8I4W - chains B and E of the 4 polymer chains in the assembly; structure by electron microscopy, 6.01 A resolution (low resolution: residue-level contacts below are approximate; hydrogen-bond / salt-bridge calls are withheld).

== Chain B ==
Molecule: Structural maintenance of chromosomes protein 6
Source organism: Saccharomyces cerevisiae S288C
UniProt: Q12749 (SMC6_YEAST); numbering as in UniProt (aligned over 1-1114)
Chain sequence (1114 residues; each row starts with the number of its first residue):
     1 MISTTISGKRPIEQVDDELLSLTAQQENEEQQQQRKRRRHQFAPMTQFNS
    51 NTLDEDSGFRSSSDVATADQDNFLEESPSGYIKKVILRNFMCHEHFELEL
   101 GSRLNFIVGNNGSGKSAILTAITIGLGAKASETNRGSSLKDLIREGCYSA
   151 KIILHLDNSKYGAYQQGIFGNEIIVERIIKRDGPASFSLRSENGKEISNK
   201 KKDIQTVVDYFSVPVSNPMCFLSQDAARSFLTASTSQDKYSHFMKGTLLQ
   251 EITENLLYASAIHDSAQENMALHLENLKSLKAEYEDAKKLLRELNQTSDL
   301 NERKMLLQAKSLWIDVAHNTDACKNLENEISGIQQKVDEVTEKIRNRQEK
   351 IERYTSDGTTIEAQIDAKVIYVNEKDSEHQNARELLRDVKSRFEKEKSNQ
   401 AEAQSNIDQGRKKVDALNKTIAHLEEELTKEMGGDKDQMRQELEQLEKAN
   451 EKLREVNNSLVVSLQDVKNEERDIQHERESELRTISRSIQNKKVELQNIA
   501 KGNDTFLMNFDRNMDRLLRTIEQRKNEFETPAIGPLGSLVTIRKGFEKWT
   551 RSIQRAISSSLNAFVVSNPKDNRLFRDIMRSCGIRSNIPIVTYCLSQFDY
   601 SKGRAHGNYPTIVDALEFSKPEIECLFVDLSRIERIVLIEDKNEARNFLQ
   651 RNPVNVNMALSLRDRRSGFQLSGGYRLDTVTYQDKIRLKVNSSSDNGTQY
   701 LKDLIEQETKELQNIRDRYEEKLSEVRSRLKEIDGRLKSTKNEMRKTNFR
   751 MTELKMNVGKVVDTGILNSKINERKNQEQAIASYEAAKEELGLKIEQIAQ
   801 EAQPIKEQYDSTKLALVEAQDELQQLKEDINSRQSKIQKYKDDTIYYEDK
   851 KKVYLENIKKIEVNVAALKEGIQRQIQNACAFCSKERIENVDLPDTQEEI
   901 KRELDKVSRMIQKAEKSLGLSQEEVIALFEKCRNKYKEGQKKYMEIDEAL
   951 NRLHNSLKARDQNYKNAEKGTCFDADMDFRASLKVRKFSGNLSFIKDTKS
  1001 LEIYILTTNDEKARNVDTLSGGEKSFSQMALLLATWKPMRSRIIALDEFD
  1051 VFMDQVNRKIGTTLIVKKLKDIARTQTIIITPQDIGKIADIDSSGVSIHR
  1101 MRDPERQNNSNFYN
Not modelled in the structure: 1-11, 47-73, 299-913, 1105-1114
Swiss-Prot annotation at these positions:
  - motif: Arg35 to Arg39 (Nuclear localization signal)
  - binding site (ATP): Gly109 to Ser116

== Chain E ==
Molecule: Non-structural maintenance of chromosome element 5
Source organism: Saccharomyces cerevisiae S288C
UniProt: Q03718 (NSE5_YEAST); residues 1-556 here = UniProt positions 1-556
Chain sequence (556 residues; each row starts with the number of its first residue):
     1 MDGALINSVLYVSPRNGAHYFVELTEKHLLAFEMLNSMCLLENYDHVLLF
    51 LECQFGKSHNLAVIPFDIILVLFTLSTLSEYYKEPILRANDPYNTSRETL
   101 SRRALKLLQKYLAILKEFDSEQYNLYDLELLRCQFFLAIDTLTPKKQKWG
   151 FDRFRRTKSESGVTYRQNASVDPELDQAKTFKNPYRSYISCLEQRNTILG
   201 NRLLNLKLNEPGEFINMILWTLSNSLQESTPLFLSSHEIWMPLLEILIDL
   251 FSCRQDYFIQHEVAQNVSKSLFVQRLSESPLAVFFESLNTRNFANRFSEY
   301 VFLNCDYKLPSDNYATPVHPVYNGENTIVDTYIPTIKCSPLYKSQKSLAL
   351 RRKLIGSCFKLLLRVPDGHRLITPRIVADDVIQGISRTLASFNDILQFKK
   401 FFMTENLSQESYFIPLLAEGTLSEILKDTQECVVILTLVENLSDGVSFCN
   451 EVIGLVKSKCFAFTEQCSQASYEEAVLNIEKCDVCLLVLLRYLLHLIGTE
   501 AILDAKEQLEMLHAIEKNDSGRRQWAKALNLGNDPPLLYPIVSQMFGVHD
   551 KSVIIE
Not modelled in the structure: 1, 151-178

== Interface between chain B and chain E ==
Residue-residue contacts (29):
  Gln962(B) with Pro92(E); Tyr93(E)
  Lys965(B) with Pro92(E)
  Lys969(B) with Leu41(E); Glu42(E)
  Phe973(B) with Met34(E); Ser37(E); Met38(E)
  Asp976(B) with Ser37(E)
  Met977(B) with Leu30(E); Met34(E)
  Arg980(B) with Glu33(E); Leu40(E)
  Lys984(B) with Glu26(E); Glu33(E)
  Ser989(B) with Arg186(E); Ser187(E); Ile189(E)
  Asn991(B) with Leu40(E); Ile189(E)
  Tyr1004(B) with Gln194(E)
  Leu1006(B) with Arg186(E); Ile189(E)
  Thr1007(B) with Arg186(E)
  Thr1008(B) with Arg186(E)
  Asn1009(B) with Arg186(E)
  Asp1010(B) with Arg186(E)
  Glu1011(B) with Arg186(E)
  Ala1013(B) with Ile189(E)
Other interface residues (no listed pair), chain B (20 interface residues in all): Cys972, Leu992
Other interface residues (no listed pair), chain E (19 interface residues in all): Asn36, Asn43, Ala89, Glu193

== In short ==
20 residues of chain B and 19 residues of chain E are in contact. From UniProt: 8 ATP-binding residues on
chain B.
Chain B is Structural maintenance of chromosomes protein 6 and chain E is Non-structural maintenance of
chromosome element 5, both from Saccharomyces cerevisiae S288C; the structure, Cryo-EM structure of 5-subunit
Smc5/6 head region, was determined by electron microscopy, deposited together with 7YLM, 7YMD, 7YQH, 8HQS,
8I13, 8I21 and 6 further entries.
